PDB entry 6VZG | electron microscopy, 4.20 A resolution (low resolution: residue-level contacts below are approximate; hydrogen-bond / salt-bridge calls are withheld) | chains L and M of the 4 polymer chains in the assembly

[Chain L]
Molecule: Actin-related protein 7
Organism: Saccharomyces cerevisiae (strain ATCC 204508 / S288c)
UniProtKB: Q12406 (ARP7_YEAST); residue numbers follow UniProt; this construct covers 1-477
Sequence (477 residues; row label = number of the first residue in the row):
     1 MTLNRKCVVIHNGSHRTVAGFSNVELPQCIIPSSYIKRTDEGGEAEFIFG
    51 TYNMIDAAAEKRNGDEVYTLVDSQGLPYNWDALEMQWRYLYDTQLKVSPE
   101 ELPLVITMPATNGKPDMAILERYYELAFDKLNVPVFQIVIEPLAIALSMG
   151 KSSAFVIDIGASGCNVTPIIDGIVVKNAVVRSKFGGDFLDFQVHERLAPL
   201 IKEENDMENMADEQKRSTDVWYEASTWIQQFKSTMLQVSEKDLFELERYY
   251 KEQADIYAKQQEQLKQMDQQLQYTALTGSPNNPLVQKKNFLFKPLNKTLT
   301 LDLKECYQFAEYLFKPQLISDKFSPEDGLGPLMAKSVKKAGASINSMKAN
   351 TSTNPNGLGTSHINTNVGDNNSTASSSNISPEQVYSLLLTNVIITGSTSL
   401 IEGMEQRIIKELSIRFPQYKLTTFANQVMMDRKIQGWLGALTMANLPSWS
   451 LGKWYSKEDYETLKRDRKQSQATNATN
Not modelled in the structure: 1, 40-43, 205-213, 257-280, 345-379, 467-477
Residues lining bound ligands: ATP (adenosine-5'-triphosphate): His-11, Gly-13, Ser-14, His-15, Arg-16, Glu-141, Asp-158, Gly-160, Ala-161, Asn-165, Asp-190, Gln-229, Lys-232, Ser-233, Gly-396, Ser-397, Thr-398, Leu-400, Ile-401
Curated features (UniProtKB/Swiss-Prot):
  - mutagenesis: Ala-19 (A19P: Impaired heterodimerization with ARP9. Temperature-sensitive phenotype. Moderate suppressor of Ty phenotype), Ser-33 (S33F: Impaired heterodimerization with ARP9. Temperature-sensitive phenotype. Moderate suppressor of Ty phenotype), Gly-396 (G396V: Temperature-sensitive phenotype. Moderate suppressor of Ty phenotype), Glu-411 (E411K: Impaired heterodimerization with ARP9. Temperature-sensitive phenotype. Moderate suppressor of Ty phenotype)

[Chain M]
Molecule: Actin-like protein ARP9
Organism: Saccharomyces cerevisiae
UniProtKB: Q05123 (ARP9_YEAST); numbering as in UniProt (aligned over 1-467)
Sequence (467 residues; numbered 1 to 467; the number before each row is that of its first residue):
     1 MAPFRQDSILIIYPRSQTTLVQFGLNEETFTVPELEIPTQIYRTTRQDGS
    51 YTYHSTNKDNKAELIKPIQNGEIIDISAFTQFLRLIFVSILSDRANKNQD
   101 AFEAELSNIPLLLITHHSWSQSDLEIITQYVFESLEINNLIQLPASLAAT
   151 YSMISLQNCCIIDVGTHHTDIIPIVDYAQLDHLVSSIPMGGQSINDSLKK
   201 LLPQWDDDQIESLKKSPIFEVLSDDAKKLSSFDFGNENEDEDEGTLNVAE
   251 IITSGRDTREVLEERERGQKVKNVKNSDLEFNTFWDEKGNEIKVGKQRFQ
   301 GCNNLIKNISNRVGLTLDNIDDINKAKAVWENIIIVGGTTSISGFKEALL
   351 GQLLKDHLIIEPEEEKSKREEEAKSVLPAATKKKSKFMTNSTAFVPTIEY
   401 VQCPTVIKLAKYPDYFPEWKKSGYSEIIFLGAQIVSKQIFTHPKDTFYIT
   451 REKYNMKGPAALWDVQF
Not modelled in the structure: 1-2, 224-274, 376-393

[Interface between chain L and chain M]
Residue-residue contacts (47; chain L residue first):
  Lys-6(L) / Glu-125(M)
  Phe-21(L) / Gln-121(M)
  Asn-23(L) / Trp-463(M)
  Leu-26(L) / Gln-179(M)
  Pro-27(L) / His-182(M)
  Gln-28(L) / Asp-181(M)
  Gln-28(L) / His-182(M)
  Cys-29(L) / His-182(M)
  Ile-30(L) / His-182(M)
  Tyr-52(L) / Leu-183(M)
  Tyr-52(L) / Ser-185(M)
  Tyr-52(L) / Arg-312(M)
  Tyr-52(L) / Leu-315(M)
  Tyr-52(L) / Thr-316(M)
  Ile-55(L) / Leu-315(M)
  Asp-56(L) / Arg-312(M)
  Lys-96(L) / Glu-72(M)
  Lys-96(L) / Ser-118(M)
  Gln-230(L) / Asp-318(M)
  Thr-234(L) / Ile-323(M)
  Thr-234(L) / Val-401(M)
  Met-235(L) / Val-401(M)
  Lys-288(L) / Val-401(M)
  Asn-289(L) / Ile-398(M)
  Asn-289(L) / Glu-399(M)
  Asn-289(L) / Tyr-400(M)
  Asn-289(L) / Val-401(M)
  Phe-290(L) / Tyr-400(M)
  Phe-290(L) / Gln-402(M)
  Leu-291(L) / Ile-359(M)
  Leu-291(L) / Ile-360(M)
  Leu-291(L) / Pro-362(M)
  Leu-291(L) / Tyr-400(M)
  Leu-291(L) / Gln-402(M)
  Lys-293(L) / Asp-318(M)
  Asn-296(L) / Pro-362(M)
  Asn-296(L) / Glu-363(M)
  Lys-297(L) / Glu-365(M)
  Thr-298(L) / Pro-362(M)
  Thr-298(L) / Glu-365(M)
  Thr-298(L) / Tyr-400(M)
  Met-429(L) / Asp-321(M)
  Met-429(L) / Asp-322(M)
  Met-430(L) / His-182(M)
  Met-430(L) / Asp-321(M)
  Lys-433(L) / Asn-319(M)
  Lys-433(L) / Asp-321(M)
Other interface residues (no listed pair), chain L (29 interface residues in all): Val-24, Leu-95, Gln-229
Other interface residues (no listed pair), chain M (31 interface residues in all): Ser-120, Ser-122, Leu-180

[In short]
29 residues of chain L face 31 of chain M across their interface. Ligands of chain L: ATP. From UniProt: 4
mutagenesis sites on chain L.
Here chain L is Actin-related protein 7 (Saccharomyces cerevisiae (strain ATCC 204508 / S288c)) and chain M is
Actin-like protein ARP9 (Saccharomyces cerevisiae). Entry 6VZG (Cryo-EM structure of Sth1-Arp7-Arp9-Rtt102)
was determined by electron microscopy (same publication as 6VZ4).
